PDB entry 7PZL | electron microscopy, 2.80 A resolution | chains A and B of the 4 polymer chains in the assembly

[Chain A (and B)]
Protein: Capsid protein
Organism: Hepatitis B virus genotype D subtype ayw (isolate France/Tiollais/1979)
Notes: chain B of this document is another copy of the same molecule, construct and numbering; everything in this record applies to it too
UniProt: P03146 (CAPSD_HBVD3); residue numbers follow UniProt; this construct covers 1-183
Amino-acid sequence (183 residues; each row starts with the number of its first residue):
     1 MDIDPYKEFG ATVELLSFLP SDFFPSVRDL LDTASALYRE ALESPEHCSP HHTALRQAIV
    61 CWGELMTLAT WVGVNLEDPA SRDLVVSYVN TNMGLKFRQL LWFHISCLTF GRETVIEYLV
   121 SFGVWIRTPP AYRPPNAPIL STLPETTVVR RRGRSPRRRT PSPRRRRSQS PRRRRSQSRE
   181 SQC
Unresolved in the structure: 144-183
Construct notes: engineered mutation Val60 (Leu in P03146)
Small-molecule neighbours:
  - fragment of triton x-100 (TRT), molecule 1: Tyr6, Val13, Ala58, Cys61, Trp62, Leu65, Asn92, Met93, Leu95, Lys96, Phe97, Gln99, Leu100
  - fragment of triton x-100 (TRT), molecule 2: Gln57, Val60, Cys61, Glu64
UniProt features mapped onto this chain:
  - region: Ser155 to Gln177 (3 X 8 AA repeats of S-P-R-R-R-[PR]-S-Q), Gln177 to Cys183 (RNA binding)
  - motif: Arg158 to Arg175 (Bipartite nuclear localization signal)
  - modified residue (Phosphoserine): Ser155, Ser162, Ser170
  - natural variant: Thr33 (T33N: In strain: Latvia), Ala80 (A80I: In strain: Latvia), Phe97 (F97L: Frequent mutation in chronic HBV carriers)
  - mutagenesis: Ser155 (S155A: Complete loss of replication), Ser162 (S162A: Complete loss of pregenomic RNA encapsidation and replication), Ser170 (S170A: Partial loss of replication)
What the authors report for this chain:
  - conformationally variable residues (side-chain flip): Phe97

[Chain A / chain B interface]
Pairs across the interface (65):
  Met1(A) with Leu31(B); Ala34(B), hydrophobic; Ser35(B); Leu42(B), hydrophobic; Glu43(B); Ile59(B), hydrophobic
  Asp2(A) with Arg39(B), salt bridge; Glu43(B), hydrogen bond (backbone-side chain)
  Ile3(A) with Leu42(B); Arg56(B); Ile59(B), hydrophobic
  Pro5(A) with Gln57(B)
  Lys7(A) with Glu43(B), hydrogen bond (side chain-backbone); Pro45(B)
  Glu8(A) with Pro45(B); His47(B), salt bridge; Thr53(B); Arg56(B), salt bridge
  Phe9(A) with His47(B)
  Ser35(A) with Met1(B)
  Arg39(A) with Met1(B)
  Leu42(A) with Met1(B), hydrophobic; Ile3(B)
  Glu43(A) with Met1(B); Asp2(B); Lys7(B), hydrogen bond (backbone-side chain)
  Pro45(A) with Lys7(B)
  Glu46(A) with Glu8(B)
  His47(A) with Glu8(B), salt bridge; Phe9(B); Pro50(B); Arg112(B)
  Pro50(A) with His47(B)
  Thr53(A) with Glu8(B), hydrogen bond
  Ala54(A) with Gln57(B)
  Arg56(A) with Ile3(B); Glu8(B), salt bridge
  Gln57(A) with Pro5(B); Ala54(B); Gln57(B); Leu100(B)
  Ile59(A) with Ile3(B), hydrophobic
  Val60(A) with Ile3(B), hydrophobic
  Cys61(A) with Cys61(B), hydrogen bond
  Glu64(A) with Lys96(B), salt bridge
  Leu65(A) with Leu65(B), hydrophobic
  Thr67(A) with Tyr88(B)
  Leu68(A) with Leu68(B), hydrophobic; Tyr88(B), hydrophobic; Met93(B), hydrophobic
  Trp71(A) with Leu84(B); Tyr88(B)
  Leu76(A) with Ser81(B); Val85(B), hydrophobic
  Asp78(A) with Asp78(B)
  Ser81(A) with Leu76(B); Asp78(B)
  Leu84(A) with Trp71(B)
  Tyr88(A) with Thr67(B); Leu68(B), hydrophobic; Trp71(B)
  Met93(A) with Glu64(B)
  Lys96(A) with Glu64(B), salt bridge
  Leu100(A) with Gln57(B)
  Arg112(A) with His47(B)
Interface residues without a listed pair, chain A (44 interface residues in all): Ala34, Ser44, Val72, Asn75, Glu77, Val85, Val89, His104
Interface residues without a listed pair, chain B (43 interface residues in all): Ser44, Glu46, Val60, Val72, Asn75, Val89

[Overview]
Chain A and chain B form an interface of 44 and 43 residues respectively; the contacts include 5 hydrogen
bonds and 7 salt bridges. Polar contacts include Asp2(A)-Arg39(B), Glu8(A)-His47(B) and Glu8(A)-Arg56(B).
Bound to chain A: fragment of triton x-100. Curated annotation (UniProt) lists 3 mutagenesis sites on chain A.
From the paper: conformational variability at Phe97(A).
Chain A and chain B are both Capsid protein (Hepatitis B virus genotype D subtype ayw (isolate
France/Tiollais/1979)); the structure, HBc-F97L premature secretion phenotype, was determined by electron
microscopy, deposited together with 7PZ9, 7PZI, 7PZK, 7PZM and 7PZN.
